Entry 1EA4 (X-ray diffraction, 2.95 A resolution); this record covers chains H and K of the 16 polymer chains in the assembly.

# Chain H (and K)
Protein: Transcriptional repressor copg
Source organism: Streptococcus agalactiae
Notes: fragment: dna-binding protein; chain K of this document is another copy of the same molecule, construct and numbering; everything in this record applies to it too
Reference sequence: P13920 (REPA_STRPN); numbering as in UniProt (aligned over 1-45)
Chain sequence (45 residues; numbered 1 to 45; the number before each row is that of its first residue):
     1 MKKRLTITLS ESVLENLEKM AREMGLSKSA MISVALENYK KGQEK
Not modelled in the structure: 1 (chain K: 44-45)
Curated features (UniProtKB/Swiss-Prot):
  - DNA-binding region: Asn16 to Leu36 (H-T-H motif)
  - mutagenesis: Ala30 (A30E: 5-fold increase in plasmid copy number)

# Chain H / chain K interface
Pairs across the interface - 12 pairs, chain H then chain K:
  Lys2(H) - Gly25(K)  hydrogen bond (side chain-backbone)
  Glu23(H) - Glu37(K)
  Met24(H) - Glu37(K)
  Gly25(H) - Ser33(K)
  Leu26(H) - Ala30(K)  hydrophobic
  Leu26(H) - Ser33(K)
  Leu26(H) - Val34(K)  hydrophobic
  Ala30(H) - Leu26(K)
  Ser33(H) - Met24(K)
  Ser33(H) - Leu26(K)
  Glu37(H) - Glu23(K)
  Glu37(H) - Met24(K)
Interface residues without a listed pair, chain H (9 interface residues in all): Val34
Interface residues without a listed pair, chain K (9 interface residues in all): Lys2

# Summary
Chain H and chain K each contribute 9 residues to their interface, with 1 hydrogen bond. Its one
hydrogen-bonded contact is Lys2(H)-Gly25(K). From UniProt: one mutagenesis site on chain H.
Chain H and chain K are both Transcriptional repressor copg (Streptococcus agalactiae); the structure,
TRANSCRIPTIONAL REPRESSOR COPG/22bp dsDNA COMPLEX, was determined by X-ray diffraction.
